PDB entry 5AX0 | X-ray diffraction, 1.52 A resolution | chain A

== Chain A ==
Name: Rhodopsin I
Source organism: Acetabularia acetabulum
UniProtKB: G3CEP6 (G3CEP6_ACEAT); residue numbers follow UniProt; this construct covers 1-237
Chain sequence (244 residues; numbered -6 to 237; the number before each row is that of its first residue; numbers below 1 keep their minus sign (Gly-6 is residue -6)):
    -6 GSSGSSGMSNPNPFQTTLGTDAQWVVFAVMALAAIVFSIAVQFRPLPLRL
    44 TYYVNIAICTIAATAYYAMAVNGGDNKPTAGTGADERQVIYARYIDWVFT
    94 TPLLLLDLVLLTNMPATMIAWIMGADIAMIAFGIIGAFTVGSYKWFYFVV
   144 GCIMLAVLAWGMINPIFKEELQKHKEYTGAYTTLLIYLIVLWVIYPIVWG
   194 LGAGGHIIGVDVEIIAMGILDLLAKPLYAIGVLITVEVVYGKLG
Not modelled in the structure: -6 to 1, 236-237
Construct notes: expression tag (-6 to 0)
Covalently attached groups: retinal (RET) linked to Lys218
Residues lining bound ligands:
  - tetradecane (C14): Tyr180, Ile212, Leu216, Leu220
  - hexadecane (R16): Trp138, Phe141, Val142, Cys145, Ile146, Ala149
  - retinal (RET): Tyr87, Trp90, Thr93, Thr94, Leu97, Met122, Ile123, Gly126, Phe141, Gly144, Cys145, Leu148, Trp185, Tyr188, Pro189, Trp192, Asp214, Ala217

== In short ==
Bound to chain A: tetradecane and hexadecane. Retinal is covalently linked to Lys218.
Chain A is Rhodopsin I (Acetabularia acetabulum); the structure, Crystal Structure of the Cell-Free
Synthesized Membrane Protein, Acetabularia Rhodopsin I, at 1.52 angstrom, was determined by X-ray diffraction
(same publication as 5AWZ and 5AX1).
